Entry 9IXQ (X-ray diffraction, 1.98 A resolution); this record covers chains A and B.

== Chain A (and B) ==
Name: Beta-lactamase
Source organism: Pseudomonas aeruginosa
Notes: EC 3.5.2.6; chain B of this document is another copy of the same molecule, construct and numbering; everything in this record applies to it too
UniProt: Q27JM4 (Q27JM4_PSEAI); residue numbers follow UniProt; this construct covers 21-265
Sequence (248 residues; each row starts with the number of its first residue):
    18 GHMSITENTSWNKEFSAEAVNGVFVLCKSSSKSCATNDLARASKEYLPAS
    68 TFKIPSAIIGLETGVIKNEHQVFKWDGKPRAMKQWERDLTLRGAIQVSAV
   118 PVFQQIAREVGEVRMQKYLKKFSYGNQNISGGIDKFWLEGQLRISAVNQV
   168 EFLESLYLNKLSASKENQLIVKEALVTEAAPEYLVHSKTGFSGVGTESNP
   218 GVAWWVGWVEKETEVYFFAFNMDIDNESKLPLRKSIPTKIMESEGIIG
Differences from the reference sequence: expression tag (18-20)
Modified / non-standard residues: Lys70 (lysine nz-carboxylic acid; KCX)
Cystine bridges: Cys44-Cys51
Reported in the primary citation:
  - post-translational modification sites: Lys70
  - contacts within the chain: Lys70-Trp154 (hydrogen bond)

== Chain A / chain B interface ==
Contacting residue pairs (52):
  Glu86(A) - Asn176(B)  hydrogen bond
  Glu86(A) - Lys182(B)  salt bridge
  Glu86(A) - Leu186(B)
  Glu86(A) - Lys189(B)  salt bridge
  His87(A) - Tyr174(B)  hydrogen bond (side chain-backbone)
  Arg104(A) - Glu199(B)  salt bridge
  Arg104(A) - Glu229(B)
  Asp105(A) - Thr230(B)
  Leu106(A) - Glu199(B)
  Leu106(A) - Thr230(B)
  Thr107(A) - Glu229(B)
  Thr107(A) - Thr230(B)
  Arg109(A) - Ala196(B)
  Arg109(A) - Ala197(B)  hydrogen bond (side chain-backbone)
  Arg109(A) - Leu201(B)
  Gln113(A) - Pro198(B)
  Tyr174(A) - His87(B)  hydrogen bond (backbone-side chain)
  Asn176(A) - Glu86(B)  hydrogen bond
  Lys182(A) - Glu86(B)  salt bridge
  Lys182(A) - Glu183(B)
  Glu183(A) - Lys182(B)
  Glu183(A) - Leu186(B)
  Leu186(A) - Glu86(B)
  Leu186(A) - Glu183(B)
  Leu186(A) - Leu186(B)  hydrophobic
  Leu186(A) - Ile187(B)  hydrophobic
  Ile187(A) - Lys182(B)
  Lys189(A) - Glu190(B)
  Glu190(A) - Lys189(B)
  Glu190(A) - Glu190(B)
  Glu190(A) - Val193(B)
  Glu190(A) - Leu201(B)
  Glu190(A) - His203(B)  salt bridge
  Val193(A) - Glu190(B)
  Val193(A) - Ala196(B)  hydrophobic
  Thr194(A) - Ala196(B)
  Ala196(A) - Arg109(B)
  Ala196(A) - Val193(B)  hydrophobic
  Ala196(A) - Thr194(B)
  Ala197(A) - Arg109(B)  hydrogen bond (backbone-side chain)
  Pro198(A) - Arg109(B)  hydrogen bond (backbone-side chain)
  Pro198(A) - Gly110(B)
  Pro198(A) - Gln113(B)
  Glu199(A) - Arg104(B)  salt bridge
  Glu199(A) - Leu106(B)
  Leu201(A) - Arg109(B)
  His203(A) - Glu190(B)  salt bridge
  Glu229(A) - Arg104(B)  salt bridge
  Glu229(A) - Thr107(B)
  Thr230(A) - Val89(B)
  Thr230(A) - Asp105(B)
  Thr230(A) - Leu106(B)
Other interface residues (no listed pair), chain A (32 interface residues in all): Asn85, Val89, Val114, Leu175, Glu195, Tyr200
Other interface residues (no listed pair), chain B (33 interface residues in all): Asn85, Val114, Leu175, Glu195, Glu227

== In short ==
32 residues of chain A face 33 of chain B across their interface; the contacts include 7 hydrogen bonds and 8
salt bridges. Among the polar pairs are Glu86(A)-Lys182(B), Glu86(A)-Lys189(B) and Arg104(A)-Glu199(B). The
paper reports a modification site at Lys70(A); contacts within the chain involving Lys70(A) and Trp154(A).
Chain A and chain B are both Beta-lactamase (Pseudomonas aeruginosa); the structure, Crystal structure of
OXA-17, was determined by X-ray diffraction (same publication as 9IXN, 9IXO, 9IXP and 9IXR).
